8DYW - chains I and W of the 21 polymer chains in the assembly; structure by electron microscopy, 3.72 A resolution.

# Chain I
Molecule: Circumsporozoite protein
Organism: Plasmodium falciparum
Sequence (278 residues; numbered -84 to 193; the number before each row is that of its first residue; numbers below 1 keep their minus sign (Tyr-84 is residue -84)):
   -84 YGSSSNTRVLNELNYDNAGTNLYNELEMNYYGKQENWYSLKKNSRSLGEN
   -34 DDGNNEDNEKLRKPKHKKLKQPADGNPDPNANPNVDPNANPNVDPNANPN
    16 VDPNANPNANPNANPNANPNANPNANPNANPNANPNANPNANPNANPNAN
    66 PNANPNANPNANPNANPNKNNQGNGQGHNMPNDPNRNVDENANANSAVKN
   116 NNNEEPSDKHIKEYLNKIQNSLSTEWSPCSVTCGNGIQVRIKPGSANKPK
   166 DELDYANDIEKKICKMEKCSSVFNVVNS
Not modelled in the structure: -84 to 0, 81-193

# Chain W
Molecule: 239 Fab heavy chain
Organism: Homo sapiens
Notes: antibody fragment or engineered binder
Sequence (450 residues; numbered 1 to 442 plus 8 insertion-coded residues; the number before each row is that of its first residue; a row labelled like 82A-82C holds insertion residues (82A, then the next letters in order)):
     1 QVQLVESGGGVVQPGRSLRLSCAASRLTFRNFGMHWVRQTPGKGLEWVAV
    51 IW
   52A H
    53 DGSNKFYADSVEGRFTISRDNSKNTLYLQM
82A-82C NSL
    83 RDEDTAIYYCAKDWGGAS
100A-100D DRVF
   101 DYWGRGTLVIVSSASTKGPSVFPLAPSSKSTSGGTAALGCLVKDYFPEPV
   151 TVSWNSGALTSGVHTFPAVLQSSGLYSLSSVVTVPSSSLGTQTYICNVNH
   201 KPSNTKVDKKVEPKSCDKTHTCPPCPAPELLGGPSVFLFPPKPKDTLMIS
   251 RTPEVTCVVVDVSHEDPEVKFNWYVDGVEVHNAKTKPREEQYNSTYRVVS
   301 VLTVLHQDWLNGKEYKCKVSNKALPAPIEKTISKAKGQPREPQVYTLPPS
   351 RDELTKNQVSLTCLVKGFYPSDIAVEWESNGQPENNYKTTPPVLDSDGSF
   401 FLYSKLTVDKSRWQQGNVFSCSVMHEALHNHYTQKSLSLSPG
Not modelled in the structure: 114-442
Disulfide bonds: Cys22-Cys92

# Chain I / chain W interface
Pairs across the interface (24):
  Ala72(I) with Phe58(W), hydrophobic
  Asn73(I) with Phe58(W)
  Pro74(I) with Phe58(W), hydrophobic
  Asn75(I) with Arg100B(W), hydrogen bond (backbone-side chain)
  Ala76(I) with Trp52(W); Arg100B(W), hydrogen bond (backbone-side chain)
  Asn77(I) with Trp52(W); Gly97(W); Gly98(W), hydrogen bond (side chain-backbone); Ala99(W); Arg100B(W)
  Pro78(I) with Phe32(W); Gly33(W), hydrogen bond (backbone-backbone); Trp52(W), hydrophobic; His52A(W), hydrogen bond (backbone-backbone); Arg100B(W)
  Asn79(I) with Asn31(W); Phe32(W); Gly33(W), hydrogen bond (side chain-backbone); His52A(W), hydrogen bond (backbone-side chain); Asp95(W); Gly97(W)
  Ala80(I) with Asn31(W), hydrogen bond (backbone-backbone); His52A(W), hydrogen bond (backbone-side chain)
Other interface residues (no listed pair), chain W (13 interface residues in all): Val50, Ile51

# In short
The interface between chain I and chain W involves 9 residues on one side and 13 on the other, with 9 hydrogen
bonds. Polar pairs include Asn75(I)-Arg100B(W), Ala76(I)-Arg100B(W) and Asn77(I)-Gly98(W).
Chain I is Circumsporozoite protein (Plasmodium falciparum) and chain W is 239 Fab heavy chain (Homo sapiens);
the structure, Cryo-EM structure of 239 Fab in complex with recombinant shortened Plasmodium falciparum
circumsporozoite protein (rsCSP), was determined by electron microscopy together with 8DYX, 8DYY, 8DZ4 and
8EKF from the same study.
